PDB entry 6LGL | electron microscopy, 4.40 A resolution (low resolution: residue-level contacts below are approximate; hydrogen-bond / salt-bridge calls are withheld) | chains h and m of the 46 polymer chains in the assembly

# Chain h
Protein: Triplex capsid protein 1
From: Human herpesvirus 3
UniProtKB: Q6QCN5 (Q6QCN5_HHV3); residues 1-483 here = UniProt positions 1-483
Chain sequence (483 residues; row label = number of the first residue in the row):
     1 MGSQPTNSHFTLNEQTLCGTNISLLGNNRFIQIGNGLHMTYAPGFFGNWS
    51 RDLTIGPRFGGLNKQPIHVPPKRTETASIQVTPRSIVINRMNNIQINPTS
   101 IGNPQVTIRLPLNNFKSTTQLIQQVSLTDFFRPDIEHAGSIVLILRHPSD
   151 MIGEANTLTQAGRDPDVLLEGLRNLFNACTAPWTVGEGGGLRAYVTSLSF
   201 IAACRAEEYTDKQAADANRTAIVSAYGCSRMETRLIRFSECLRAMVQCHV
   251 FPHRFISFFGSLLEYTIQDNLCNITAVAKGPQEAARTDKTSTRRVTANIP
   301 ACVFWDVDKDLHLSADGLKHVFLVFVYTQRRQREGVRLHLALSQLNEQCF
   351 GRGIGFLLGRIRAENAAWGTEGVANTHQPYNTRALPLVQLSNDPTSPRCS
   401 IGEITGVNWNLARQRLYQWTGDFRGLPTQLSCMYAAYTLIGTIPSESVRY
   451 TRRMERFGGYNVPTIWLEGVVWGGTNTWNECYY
Not modelled in the structure: 1-116, 371-386, 400-410

# Chain m
Protein: Triplex capsid protein 2
From: Human herpesvirus 3
UniProtKB: Q6QCL4 (Q6QCL4_HHV3); residues 1-316 here = UniProt positions 1-316
Chain sequence (316 residues; each row starts with the number of its first residue):
     1 MAMPFEIEVLLPGELSPAETSALQKCEGKIITFSTLRHRASLVDIALSSY
    51 YINGAPPDTLSLLEAYRMRFAAVITRVIPGKLLAHAIGVGTPTPGLFIQN
   101 TSPVDLCNGDYICLLPPVFGSADSIRLDSVGLEIVFPLTIPQTLMREIIA
   151 KVVARAVERTAAGAQILPHEVLRGADVICYNGRRYELETNLQHRDGSDAA
   201 IRTLVLNLMFSINEGCLLLLALIPTLLVQGAHDGYVNLLIQTANCVRETG
   251 QLINIPPMPRIQDGHRRFPIYETISSWISTSSRLGDTLGTRAILRVCVFD
   301 GPSTVHPGDRTAVIQV
Not modelled in the structure: 1, 228-266

# Chain h / chain m interface
Contacting residue pairs (40; chain h residue first):
  Gln120(h) with Ile314(m)
  Leu121(h) with Phe299(m)
  Ile122(h) with Asn108(m); Phe299(m)
  Gln123(h) with Asn108(m); Val298(m); Phe299(m); Asp300(m)
  Gln124(h) with Asn108(m); Ser303(m)
  Arg146(h) with Cys179(m); Tyr180(m)
  His147(h) with Asn181(m); Gly182(m)
  Ser149(h) with Gly182(m)
  Asp150(h) with Cys179(m); Tyr180(m); Asn181(m); Gly182(m)
  Glu154(h) with Glu147(m)
  Glu187(h) with Gly182(m)
  Arg254(h) with Arg146(m)
  Phe259(h) with Arg295(m)
  Ala278(h) with Arg295(m)
  Lys279(h) with Gln315(m); Val316(m)
  Val388(h) with Phe268(m); Ile270(m)
  Ser391(h) with Phe268(m)
  Asn392(h) with Arg267(m)
  Phe423(h) with Leu220(m); Leu227(m)
  Gly474(h) with Tyr111(m)
  Thr475(h) with Tyr111(m); Gln142(m); Val316(m)
  Asn476(h) with Tyr111(m); Gln142(m)
  Thr477(h) with Gln142(m)
  Glu480(h) with Arg146(m)
Interface residues without a listed pair, chain h (31 interface residues in all): Ile144, Gly153, Arg192, Thr275, Trp419, Leu426, Gly473
Interface residues without a listed pair, chain m (28 interface residues in all): Gly109, Leu144, Cys216, Ala221, Val296, Cys297

# In short
31 residues of chain h and 28 residues of chain m are in contact.
Chain h is Triplex capsid protein 1 and chain m is Triplex capsid protein 2, both from Human herpesvirus 3;
the structure, The atomic structure of varicella-zoster virus A-capsid, was determined by electron microscopy
together with 6LGN from the same study.
